PDB entry 5A2T | electron microscopy, 5.60 A resolution (low resolution: residue-level contacts below are approximate; hydrogen-bond / salt-bridge calls are withheld) | chains B and Z of the 26 polymer chains in the assembly

# Chain B
Name: Coat protein
Organism: Bamboo mosaic virus
Reference sequence: O37178 (O37178_9VIRU); residues 39-242 here = UniProt positions 39-242
Sequence (204 residues; numbered 39 to 242; the number before each row is that of its first residue):
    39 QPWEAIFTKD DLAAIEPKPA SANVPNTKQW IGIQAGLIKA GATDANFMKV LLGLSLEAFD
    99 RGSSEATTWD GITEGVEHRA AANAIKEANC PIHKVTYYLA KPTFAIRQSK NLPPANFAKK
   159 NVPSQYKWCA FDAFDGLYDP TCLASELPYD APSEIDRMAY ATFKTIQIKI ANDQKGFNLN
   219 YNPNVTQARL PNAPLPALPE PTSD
Reported in the primary citation:
  - binding site for Bamboo mosaic virus (chain Z): Arg-99, Lys-132, Lys-157, Lys-213

# Chain Z
Molecule: Bamboo mosaic virus
Organism: Bamboo mosaic virus
Sequence (125 nucleotides; row label = number of the first residue in the row):
    39 UUUUUUUUUU UUUUUUUUUU UUUUUUUUUU UUUUUUUUUU UUUUUUUUUU UUUUUUUUUU
    99 UUUUUUUUUU UUUUUUUUUU UUUUUUUUUU UUUUUUUUUU UUUUUUUUUU UUUUUUUUUU
   159 UUUUU

# Chain B / chain Z interface
Contacting residue pairs (26):
  Ala-60(B) / U74(Z)
  Arg-99(B) / U70(Z)
  Ser-101(B) / U70(Z)
  Ser-102(B) / U70(Z)
  Glu-103(B) / U68(Z)
  Glu-103(B) / U69(Z)
  Glu-103(B) / U70(Z)
  Pro-129(B) / U71(Z)
  Pro-129(B) / U72(Z)
  His-131(B) / U71(Z)
  Lys-132(B) / U72(Z)
  Lys-132(B) / U73(Z)
  Lys-132(B) / U74(Z)
  Asn-154(B) / U70(Z)
  Lys-157(B) / U69(Z)
  Lys-158(B) / U70(Z)
  Gln-163(B) / U112(Z)
  Asp-170(B) / U71(Z)
  Gln-205(B) / U70(Z)
  Gln-205(B) / U71(Z)
  Ile-208(B) / U69(Z)
  Ile-208(B) / U70(Z)
  Gln-212(B) / U69(Z)
  Gln-212(B) / U70(Z)
  Lys-213(B) / U71(Z)
  Lys-213(B) / U72(Z)
Interface residues without a listed pair, chain B (21 interface residues in all): Asn-61, Asn-127, Ile-193, Ala-209
Interface residues without a listed pair, chain Z (10 interface residues in all): U113, U114

# Summary
21 residues of chain B face 10 of chain Z across their interface. From the paper: a binding site for Bamboo
mosaic virus (chain Z) at Arg-99(B), Lys-132(B) and Lys-157(B) among others.
Here chain B is Coat protein and chain Z is Bamboo mosaic virus, both from Bamboo mosaic virus. Entry 5A2T
(The Molecular Basis for Flexibility in the Flexible Filamentous Plant Viruses) was determined by electron
microscopy.
